7X5K - chains S and J of the 20 polymer chains in the assembly; structure by electron microscopy, 3.80 A resolution.

== Chain S ==
Molecule: 43-nt DNA strand
From: DNA molecule
Sequence (43 nucleotides; each row starts with the number of its first residue):
     2 TAATTAATTA ATAATTAATT AATAATTAAT TATAATTAAT TAA

== Chain J ==
Name: Flax rust resistance protein
From: Linum usitatissimum
Reference sequence: Q9XEH4 (Q9XEH4_LINUS); residue numbers follow UniProt; this construct covers 27-230
Sequence (204 residues; row label = number of the first residue in the row):
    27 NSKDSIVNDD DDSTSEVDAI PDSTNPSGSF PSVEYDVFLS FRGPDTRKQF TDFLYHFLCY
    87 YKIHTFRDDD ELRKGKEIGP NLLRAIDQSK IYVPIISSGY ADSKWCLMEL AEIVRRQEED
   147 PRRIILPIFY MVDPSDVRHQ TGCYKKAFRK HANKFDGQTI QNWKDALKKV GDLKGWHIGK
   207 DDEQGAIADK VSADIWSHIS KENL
Disordered / not traced: 27-58, 229-230
Differences from the reference sequence: engineered mutation Gly-197 (Glu in Q9XEH4)
From the paper describing this entry:
  - binding site for the 43-nt DNA strand: Lys-171, Lys-172, Arg-175, Lys-176
  - mutagenesis - K200E: decreased catalytic activity on nuclease
  - mutagenesis - K200E: decreased catalytic activity on synthetase
  - mutagenesis - F79A/E209A: decreased catalytic activity
  - mutagenesis - C132A, K200E: unchanged catalytic activity on NADase
  - mutagenesis - C132A: unchanged catalytic activity on nuclease
  - mutagenesis - C132A: decreased catalytic activity on 2',3'-cAMP/cGMP synthetase
  - catalytic residues: Glu-135 (citing earlier work)

== Interface between chain S and chain J ==
Residue-residue contacts - 4 pairs, chain S then chain J:
  DT10(S) / Arg-99(J)  sugar contact
  DA11(S) / Arg-99(J)  sugar contact
  DA11(S) / Lys-130(J)  salt bridge to the phosphate
  DT13(S) / Lys-172(J)  phosphate contact
Other interface residues (no listed pair), chain S (4 interface residues in all): DA12
Other interface residues (no listed pair), chain J (4 interface residues in all): Lys-176

== In short ==
The chain S/chain J interface involves 4 residues from each chain; the contacts include 1 salt bridge. Its one
salt-bridged contact is DA11(S)/Lys-130(J). The paper reports the catalytic residue Glu-135(J); K200E of chain
J reduces catalytic activity on nuclease; 3 substitutions were tested in all.
Here chain S is a 43-nt DNA strand (DNA molecule) and chain J is Flax rust resistance protein (Linum
usitatissimum). Entry 7X5K (Tir-dsDNA complex, the initial binding state) was determined by electron
microscopy, deposited together with 7VU8, 7X5L and 7X5M.
